Entry 2Y99 (X-ray diffraction, 2.50 A resolution); this record covers chains A and B.

[Chain A (and B)]
Molecule: Cis-2,3-dihydrobiphenyl-2,3-diol dehydrogenase
From: Comamonas testosteroni
Notes: EC 1.3.1.56; chain B of this document is another copy of the same molecule, construct and numbering; everything in this record applies to it too
UniProt: Q46381 (BPHB_COMTE); residues 1-281 here = UniProt positions 1-281
Amino-acid sequence (281 residues; row label = number of the first residue in the row):
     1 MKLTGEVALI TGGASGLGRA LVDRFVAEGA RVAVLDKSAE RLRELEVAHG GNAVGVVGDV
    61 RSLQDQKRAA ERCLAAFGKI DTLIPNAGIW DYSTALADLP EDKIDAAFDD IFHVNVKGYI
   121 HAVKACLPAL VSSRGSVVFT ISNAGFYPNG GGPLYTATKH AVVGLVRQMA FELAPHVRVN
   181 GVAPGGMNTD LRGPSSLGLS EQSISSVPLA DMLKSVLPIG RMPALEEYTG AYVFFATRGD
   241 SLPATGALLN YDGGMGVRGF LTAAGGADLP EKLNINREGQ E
Disordered / not traced: 199-206, 276-281 (chain B: 199-206, 277-281)
Small-molecule neighbours: NAD (nicotinamide-adenine-dinucleotide): Gly-12, Ala-14, Ser-15, Gly-16, Leu-17, Gly-18, Asp-36, Lys-37, Ser-38, Gly-58, Asp-59, Val-60, Arg-61, Asn-86, Ala-87, Gly-88, Ile-89, Val-114, Tyr-119, Thr-140, Ile-141, Ser-142, Asn-143, Tyr-155, Lys-159, Pro-184, Gly-185, Met-187, Thr-189, Asp-190, Leu-191, Arg-192
Curated features (UniProtKB/Swiss-Prot):
  - active site: Tyr-155 (Proton acceptor)
  - binding site (substrate): Ser-142
From the paper describing this entry:
  - binding site for NAD: Asp-36
  - conformationally variable residues (loop rearrangement, order/disorder transition): Met-187 to Arg-192, Leu-199 to Ser-205
  - catalytic residues: Ser-142, Tyr-155, Lys-159 (by similarity / conservation)
  - catalytic residues: Asn-115 (citing earlier work)
  - specificity-determining residues: Asn-143 (proposed by the authors, not directly observed)

[Interface between chain A and chain B]
Residue-residue contacts - 102 pairs, chain A then chain B:
  Lys-2(A) with Lys-2(B)
  Arg-24(A) with Asp-240(B), salt bridge
  Pro-128(A) with Leu-273(B), hydrophobic; Ile-275(B)
  Val-131(A) with Pro-270(B), hydrophobic; Leu-273(B), hydrophobic
  Arg-167(A) with Val-257(B)
  Ala-170(A) with Val-257(B), hydrophobic
  Phe-171(A) with Val-257(B); Gly-259(B); Ala-263(B); Ala-264(B); Gly-265(B), hydrogen bond (backbone-backbone)
  Glu-172(A) with Gly-265(B); Gly-266(B), hydrogen bond (backbone-backbone); Leu-269(B)
  Leu-173(A) with Leu-269(B), hydrophobic
  Ala-174(A) with Pro-218(B); Ala-264(B); Gly-265(B); Gly-266(B), hydrogen bond (backbone-backbone)
  Pro-175(A) with Pro-218(B); Ile-219(B); Gly-220(B); Ala-264(B); Gly-266(B)
  His-176(A) with Gly-266(B); Pro-270(B)
  Pro-218(A) with Ala-174(B); Pro-175(B)
  Ile-219(A) with Pro-175(B); Thr-245(B)
  Arg-221(A) with Leu-242(B)
  Pro-223(A) with Leu-242(B), hydrophobic
  Glu-227(A) with Leu-242(B); Pro-243(B)
  Tyr-228(A) with Pro-243(B), hydrophobic
  Gly-230(A) with Phe-234(B); Asp-240(B)
  Ala-231(A) with Phe-234(B), hydrophobic; Asp-240(B)
  Phe-234(A) with Gly-230(B); Ala-231(B), hydrophobic; Phe-234(B), hydrophobic
  Asp-240(A) with Arg-24(B), salt bridge; Glu-227(B); Gly-230(B); Tyr-251(B), hydrogen bond (backbone-side chain)
  Ser-241(A) with Tyr-251(B)
  Leu-242(A) with Ile-219(B); Arg-221(B); Glu-227(B)
  Pro-243(A) with Pro-223(B), hydrophobic; Glu-227(B); Tyr-228(B), hydrophobic; Asp-252(B); Gly-253(B), hydrogen bond (backbone-backbone)
  Ala-244(A) with Tyr-251(B), hydrophobic
  Thr-245(A) with Ile-219(B); Gly-253(B); Gly-254(B)
  Gly-246(A) with Val-257(B)
  Ala-247(A) with Leu-249(B), hydrophobic; Asn-250(B)
  Leu-248(A) with Leu-248(B)
  Leu-249(A) with Phe-234(B), hydrophobic; Phe-235(B), hydrophobic; Ala-247(B), hydrophobic
  Asn-250(A) with Ala-247(B)
  Tyr-251(A) with Asp-240(B), hydrogen bond (side chain-backbone); Ser-241(B); Pro-243(B); Ala-244(B), hydrophobic
  Asp-252(A) with Pro-243(B), hydrogen bond (backbone-backbone)
  Gly-253(A) with Pro-243(B), hydrogen bond (backbone-backbone); Thr-245(B)
  Gly-254(A) with Thr-245(B)
  Val-257(A) with Arg-167(B); Ala-170(B), hydrophobic; Phe-171(B); Thr-245(B); Gly-246(B)
  Gly-259(A) with Phe-171(B)
  Thr-262(A) with Phe-171(B)
  Ala-263(A) with Phe-171(B)
  Ala-264(A) with Phe-171(B); Ala-174(B); Pro-175(B)
  Gly-265(A) with Phe-171(B), hydrogen bond (backbone-backbone); Glu-172(B); Ala-174(B)
  Gly-266(A) with Glu-172(B), hydrogen bond (backbone-backbone); Ala-174(B), hydrogen bond (backbone-backbone); Pro-175(B); His-176(B)
  Ala-267(A) with Ala-174(B)
  Leu-269(A) with Glu-172(B); Leu-173(B), hydrophobic
  Pro-270(A) with Val-131(B), hydrophobic; His-176(B)
  Leu-273(A) with Leu-127(B), hydrophobic; Val-131(B), hydrophobic
Interface residues without a listed pair, chain A (53 interface residues in all): Leu-127, Ser-132, Gly-220, Phe-235, Arg-258, Ile-275
Interface residues without a listed pair, chain B (53 interface residues in all): Pro-128, Gly-239, Arg-258, Thr-262, Ala-267

[In short]
Chain A and chain B each contribute 53 residues to their interface; the contacts include 11 hydrogen bonds and
2 salt bridges. Polar pairs include Arg-24(A)/Asp-240(B), Asp-240(A)/Tyr-251(B) and Phe-171(A)/Gly-265(B).
Ligands of chain A: NAD. The paper reports catalytic residues Ser-142(A), Tyr-155(A) and Lys-159(A) among
others; a binding site for NAD at Asp-36(A).
Chain A and chain B are both Cis-2,3-dihydrobiphenyl-2,3-diol dehydrogenase (Comamonas testosteroni); the
structure, Crystal Structure of cis-Biphenyl-2,3-dihydrodiol-2,3-dehydrogenase (BphB)from Pandoraea pnomenusa
strain B-356 complex with co-enzyme NAD, was determined by X-ray diffraction (same publication as 2Y93, 3ZV3,
3ZV4, 3ZV5 and 3ZV6).
